PDB entry 9EY0 | electron microscopy, 2.78 A resolution | chains T and F of the 7 polymer chains in the assembly

== Chain T ==
Molecule: mt-tRNA-His
Sequence (71 nucleotides; each row starts with the number of its first residue):
     2 UAAAUAUAGUUUAACCAAAACAUCAGAUUGUGAAUCUGACAACAGAGGCU
    52 UACGACCCCUUAUUUACCCCA
Unresolved in the structure: 16-18, 70-72
Covalent attachments: guanosine-5'-triphosphate (GTP) linked to U2

== Chain F ==
Name: tRNA methyltransferase 10 homolog C
Organism: Homo sapiens
Notes: EC 2.1.1.-, 2.1.1.218, 2.1.1.221
UniProtKB: Q7L0Y3 (TM10C_HUMAN); numbering as in UniProt (aligned over 70-403)
Amino-acid sequence (356 residues; row label = number of the first residue in the row):
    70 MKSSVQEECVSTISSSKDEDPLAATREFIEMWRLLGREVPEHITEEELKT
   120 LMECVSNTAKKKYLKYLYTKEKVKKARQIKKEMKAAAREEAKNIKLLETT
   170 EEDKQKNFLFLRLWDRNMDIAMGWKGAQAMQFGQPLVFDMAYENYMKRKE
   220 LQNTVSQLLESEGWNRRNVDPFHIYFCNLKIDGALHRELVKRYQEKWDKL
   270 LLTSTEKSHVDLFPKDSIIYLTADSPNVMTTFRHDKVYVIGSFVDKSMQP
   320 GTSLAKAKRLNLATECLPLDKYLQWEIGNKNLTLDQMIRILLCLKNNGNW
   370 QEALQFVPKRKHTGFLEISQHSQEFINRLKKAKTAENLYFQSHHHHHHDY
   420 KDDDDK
Unresolved in the structure: 70-91, 165-174, 386-425
Sequence notes: expression tag (404-425)
Curated features (UniProtKB/Swiss-Prot):
  - modified residue: Ser-84 (Phosphoserine)
  - natural variant: Arg-181 (R181L: In COXPD30), Thr-272 (T272A: In COXPD30)
  - mutagenesis: Asp-314 (D314N: Abolished mitochondrial tRNA methylation. Does not affect mitochondrial tRNA 5'-end processing)
Small-molecule neighbours: S-adenosylmethionine (SAM): Leu-290, Thr-291, Ala-292, Asp-293, Val-308, Ile-309, Gly-310, Phe-312, Asp-314, Gln-318, Pro-319, Gly-320, Thr-321, Ser-322, Glu-334, Cys-335, Leu-336, Leu-338, Lys-349, Asn-350, Leu-351, Leu-353, Met-356
What the authors report for this chain:
  - conformationally variable residues (loop rearrangement): Asp-314 to Pro-319

== Chain T / chain F interface ==
Pairs across the interface (102):
  U6(T) / Ile-346(F)  sugar contact
  A7(T) / Ile-346(F)  sugar contact
  U8(T) / Ile-346(F)  phosphate contact
  U8(T) / Arg-379(F)  salt bridge to the phosphate
  U8(T) / Lys-380(F)  phosphate contact
  A9(T) / Asn-222(F)  hydrogen bond to the sugar
  A9(T) / Gln-226(F)  hydrogen bond to the sugar
  A9(T) / Val-313(F)  base contact
  A9(T) / Asp-314(F)  hydrogen bond to the base
  A9(T) / Lys-315(F)  base contact
  G10(T) / Asn-222(F)  phosphate contact
  G10(T) / Glu-229(F)  sugar contact
  G10(T) / Asp-354(F)  hydrogen bond to the sugar
  G10(T) / Gln-355(F)  hydrogen bond to the phosphate
  G10(T) / Arg-358(F)  hydrogen bond to the sugar
  U11(T) / Gln-355(F)  hydrogen bond to the phosphate
  U11(T) / Pro-377(F)  phosphate contact
  U11(T) / Arg-379(F)  salt bridge to the phosphate
  U12(T) / Pro-377(F)  phosphate contact
  U12(T) / Lys-378(F)  hydrogen bond to the phosphate
  U12(T) / Arg-379(F)  salt bridge to the phosphate
  A19(T) / Lys-141(F)  salt bridge to the phosphate
  A20(T) / Ala-145(F)  phosphate contact
  A20(T) / Lys-149(F)  hydrogen bond to the phosphate
  A21(T) / Lys-149(F)  salt bridge to the phosphate
  A23(T) / Trp-233(F)  sugar contact
  U24(T) / Glu-229(F)  sugar contact
  U24(T) / Arg-236(F)  salt bridge to the phosphate
  C25(T) / Leu-228(F)  sugar contact
  C25(T) / Gly-232(F)  phosphate contact
  C25(T) / Arg-235(F)  phosphate contact
  C25(T) / Arg-236(F)  salt bridge to the phosphate
  C25(T) / Arg-261(F)  hydrogen bond to the sugar
  C25(T) / Tyr-262(F)  sugar contact
  A26(T) / Arg-235(F)  salt bridge to the phosphate
  A26(T) / Tyr-262(F)  sugar contact
  A26(T) / Gln-263(F)  sugar contact
  A26(T) / Glu-264(F)  sugar contact
  A26(T) / Lys-265(F)  phosphate contact
  G27(T) / Glu-264(F)  sugar contact
  U29(T) / Leu-182(F)  sugar contact
  U29(T) / Arg-185(F)  hydrogen bond to the base
  U30(T) / Arg-181(F)  hydrogen bond to the sugar
  U30(T) / Leu-182(F)  base contact
  U30(T) / Trp-183(F)  base contact
  U30(T) / Asp-184(F)  hydrogen bond to the base
  U30(T) / Arg-185(F)  hydrogen bond to the base
  G31(T) / Arg-181(F)  salt bridge to the phosphate
  U32(T) / Phe-177(F)  stacking on the base
  U32(T) / Phe-179(F)  hydrogen bond to the base
  U32(T) / Leu-180(F)  base contact
  U32(T) / Arg-181(F)  base contact
  G33(T) / Arg-181(F)  sugar contact
  A34(T) / Arg-181(F)  salt bridge to the phosphate
  C37(T) / Lys-153(F)  phosphate contact
  U38(T) / Lys-150(F)  salt bridge to the phosphate
  A40(T) / Arg-261(F)  sugar contact
  C41(T) / Gln-221(F)  sugar contact
  C41(T) / Ser-225(F)  hydrogen bond to the sugar
  C41(T) / Arg-261(F)  hydrogen bond to the sugar
  A42(T) / Tyr-135(F)  hydrogen bond to the phosphate
  A42(T) / Lys-139(F)  salt bridge to the phosphate
  A42(T) / Val-142(F)  base contact
  A42(T) / Lys-143(F)  base contact
  A42(T) / Gln-221(F)  hydrogen bond to the phosphate
  A43(T) / Tyr-135(F)  stacking on the base
  A43(T) / Lys-218(F)  hydrogen bond to the sugar
  A43(T) / Gln-221(F)  hydrogen bond to the base
  A45(T) / Lys-315(F)  hydrogen bond to the sugar
  G46(T) / Lys-216(F)  hydrogen bond to the phosphate
  G46(T) / Lys-218(F)  salt bridge to the phosphate
  G46(T) / Lys-315(F)  salt bridge to the phosphate
  G46(T) / Ser-316(F)  sugar contact
  A47(T) / Lys-131(F)  salt bridge to the phosphate
  A47(T) / Lys-216(F)  salt bridge to the phosphate
  G48(T) / Ser-125(F)  hydrogen bond to the phosphate
  G48(T) / Thr-127(F)  phosphate contact
  G49(T) / Ser-125(F)  phosphate contact
  G49(T) / Thr-127(F)  phosphate contact
  C50(T) / Lys-130(F)  base contact
  U51(T) / Arg-106(F)  base contact
  U51(T) / Lys-130(F)  base contact
  U52(T) / Leu-104(F)  hydrogen bond to the sugar
  A53(T) / Leu-104(F)  phosphate contact
  A53(T) / Arg-106(F)  salt bridge to the phosphate
  A53(T) / Lys-130(F)  phosphate contact
  C54(T) / Glu-107(F)  phosphate contact
  C54(T) / Lys-130(F)  salt bridge to the phosphate
  G55(T) / Lys-134(F)  salt bridge to the phosphate
  U62(T) / Met-317(F)  sugar contact
  U62(T) / Pro-319(F)  sugar contact
  A63(T) / Met-317(F)  sugar contact
  A63(T) / Asn-348(F)  hydrogen bond to the sugar
  U64(T) / Trp-344(F)  sugar contact
  U64(T) / Glu-345(F)  hydrogen bond to the sugar
  U64(T) / Ile-346(F)  sugar contact
  U64(T) / Gly-347(F)  sugar contact
  U64(T) / Lys-349(F)  phosphate contact
  U65(T) / Asp-339(F)  phosphate contact
  U65(T) / Trp-344(F)  sugar contact
  U65(T) / Glu-345(F)  sugar contact
  U65(T) / Lys-349(F)  salt bridge to the phosphate
Interface residues without a listed pair, chain T (43 interface residues in all): A28
Interface residues without a listed pair, chain F (70 interface residues in all): Gly-105, Val-124, Asn-126, Ala-128, Tyr-132, Lys-268, Asn-350, Thr-352

== Overview ==
The interface between chain T and chain F involves 43 residues on one side and 70 on the other, with 27
hydrogen bonds, 20 salt bridges and 2 aromatic stacking contacts. Polar contacts include A9(T)/Asp-314(F),
U29(T)/Arg-185(F) and U30(T)/Asp-184(F). Bound to chain F: S-adenosylmethionine. Covalently linked GTP: at
U2(T). The paper reports conformational variability at Asp-314(F).
Here chain T is mt-tRNA-His and chain F is tRNA methyltransferase 10 homolog C (Homo sapiens). Entry 9EY0
(Human mitochondrial RNase Z with tRNA-His) was determined by electron microscopy (same publication as 9GCH).
